PDB entry 9IMV | electron microscopy, 4.00 A resolution | chains M and N of the 24 polymer chains in the assembly

== Chain M (and N) ==
Protein: Head completion protein
Organism: Escherichia phage T5
Notes: chain N of this document is another copy of the same molecule, construct and numbering; everything in this record applies to it too
UniProt: Q6QGD9 (HCP_BPT5); residues 1-170 here = UniProt positions 1-170
Sequence (170 residues; row label = number of the first residue in the row):
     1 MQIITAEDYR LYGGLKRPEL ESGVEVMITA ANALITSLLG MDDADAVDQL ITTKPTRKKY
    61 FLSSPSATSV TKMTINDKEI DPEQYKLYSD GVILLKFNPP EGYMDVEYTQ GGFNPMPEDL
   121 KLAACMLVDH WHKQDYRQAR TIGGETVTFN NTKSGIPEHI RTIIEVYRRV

== Interface between chain M and chain N ==
Residue-residue contacts (48):
  Ser-22(M) / Leu-11(N)  hydrogen bond (side chain-backbone)
  Ser-22(M) / Gly-13(N)  hydrogen bond (side chain-backbone)
  Gly-23(M) / Tyr-12(N)
  Met-27(M) / Leu-122(N)  hydrophobic
  Thr-29(M) / Glu-118(N)
  Ala-30(M) / Glu-118(N)
  Ala-30(M) / Asp-119(N)
  Ala-30(M) / Leu-122(N)  hydrophobic
  Ala-33(M) / Asp-119(N)
  Ala-33(M) / Tyr-167(N)
  Leu-34(M) / Asp-119(N)  hydrogen bond (backbone-side chain)
  Leu-34(M) / Ile-163(N)  hydrophobic
  Leu-34(M) / Val-166(N)  hydrophobic
  Ser-37(M) / Val-166(N)
  Ser-37(M) / Tyr-167(N)
  Leu-38(M) / Val-166(N)  hydrophobic
  Asp-48(M) / Ser-89(N)
  Leu-50(M) / Lys-59(N)
  Leu-50(M) / Tyr-88(N)  hydrophobic
  Leu-50(M) / Leu-94(N)  hydrophobic
  Asp-77(M) / Lys-96(N)
  Tyr-103(M) / Lys-59(N)
  Tyr-103(M) / Leu-94(N)  hydrophobic
  Asp-105(M) / Tyr-88(N)  hydrogen bond
  Trp-131(M) / Leu-122(N)  hydrophobic
  Trp-131(M) / Met-126(N)
  Tyr-136(M) / Asn-150(N)
  Tyr-136(M) / His-159(N)
  Arg-137(M) / Lys-133(N)
  Arg-137(M) / Asp-135(N)  salt bridge
  Arg-137(M) / Val-147(N)
  Arg-137(M) / Thr-148(N)
  Arg-137(M) / Phe-149(N)
  Gln-138(M) / Thr-148(N)  hydrogen bond (backbone-backbone)
  Gln-138(M) / Phe-149(N)
  Gln-138(M) / Asn-151(N)  hydrogen bond
  Ala-139(M) / Val-147(N)
  Ala-139(M) / Thr-148(N)  hydrogen bond (backbone-backbone)
  Arg-140(M) / Thr-146(N)
  Arg-140(M) / Val-147(N)
  Thr-141(M) / Gly-144(N)
  Thr-141(M) / Glu-145(N)
  Thr-141(M) / Thr-146(N)  hydrogen bond (backbone-backbone)
  Ile-142(M) / Glu-145(N)
  Gly-143(M) / Glu-145(N)
  Thr-152(M) / Glu-158(N)
  Ser-154(M) / Thr-162(N)  hydrogen bond (backbone-side chain)
  Gly-155(M) / Glu-158(N)  hydrogen bond (backbone-side chain)
Other interface residues (no listed pair), chain M (28 interface residues in all): Val-26, Ile-156
Other interface residues (no listed pair), chain N (30 interface residues in all): Arg-10, Val-92

== Overview ==
28 residues of chain M and 30 residues of chain N are in contact; the contacts include 10 hydrogen bonds and 1
salt bridge. Among the polar pairs are Arg-137(M)/Asp-135(N), Ser-22(M)/Leu-11(N) and Ser-22(M)/Gly-13(N).
Both chains are Head completion protein (Escherichia phage T5). Entry 9IMV (Structure of the urea-treated
empty bacteriophage T5 portal complex) was determined by electron microscopy (same publication as 8ZVI, 9ILP
and 9IOZ).
